4BZP - chains A and B; structure by X-ray diffraction, 1.47 A resolution.

Chain A (and B):
Molecule: Bifunctional enzyme cysn/cysc
From: Mycobacterium tuberculosis
Notes: EC 2.7.1.25; chain B of this document is another copy of the same molecule, construct and numbering; everything in this record applies to it too
UniProt: Q10600 (CYSNC_MYCTU); residues 440-612 here = UniProt positions 440-612
Sequence (174 residues; numbered 439 to 612; the number before each row is that of its first residue):
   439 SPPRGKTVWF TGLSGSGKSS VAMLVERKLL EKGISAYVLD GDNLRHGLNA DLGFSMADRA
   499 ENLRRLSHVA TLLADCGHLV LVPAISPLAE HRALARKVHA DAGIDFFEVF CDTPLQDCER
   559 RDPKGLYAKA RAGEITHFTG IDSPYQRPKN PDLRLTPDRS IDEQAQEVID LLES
Disordered / not traced: 439
Construct notes: expression tag (439)
Small-molecule neighbours: ADP (adenosine-5'-diphosphate): Leu451, Ser452, Gly453, Ser454, Gly455, Lys456, Ser457, Ser458, Pro521, Arg559, Pro561, Lys562, Pro595, Arg597, Ser598, Ile599, Gln602
From the paper describing this entry:
  - binding site for ADP: Ser452 to Ser458, Arg559, Arg597, Ile599, Gln602
  - mutagenesis - C556A: decreased catalytic activity
  - mutagenesis - C556S: abolished catalytic activity
  - mutagenesis - C556S: decreased stability in response to thrombin
  - self-association interface (contacts with another copy of this molecule): Cys514
  - mutagenesis - C514A, C549A: unchanged catalytic activity
  - catalytic residues: Asp480, Lys562 (proposed by the authors, not directly observed)

Chain A / chain B interface:
Residue-residue contacts - 30 pairs, chain A then chain B:
  Tyr475(A) with Leu510(B); Cys514(B), hydrophobic
  Leu482(A) with Leu510(B), hydrophobic
  Gly485(A) with Arg502(B), hydrogen bond (backbone-side chain); His506(B)
  Leu486(A) with Arg502(B), hydrogen bond (backbone-side chain); Arg503(B); His506(B)
  Asp489(A) with Glu499(B); Arg502(B), salt bridge; Arg503(B), salt bridge
  Glu499(A) with Asp489(B)
  Arg502(A) with Gly485(B), hydrogen bond (side chain-backbone); Leu486(B), hydrogen bond (side chain-backbone); Asp489(B), salt bridge
  Arg503(A) with Leu486(B); Arg503(B)
  His506(A) with Gly485(B); Leu486(B)
  Val507(A) with Leu510(B), hydrophobic
  Leu510(A) with Tyr475(B); Leu482(B), hydrophobic; Val507(B), hydrophobic
  Leu511(A) with Leu510(B), hydrophobic; Leu511(B), hydrophobic; Cys514(B), hydrophobic
  Cys514(A) with Tyr475(B), hydrophobic; His516(B)
  His516(A) with Cys514(B); His516(B), hydrogen bond
Other interface residues (no listed pair), chain A (16 interface residues in all): Leu477, Ala488
Other interface residues (no listed pair), chain B (16 interface residues in all): Leu477, Ala488

In short:
The chain A/chain B interface involves 16 residues from each chain, with 5 hydrogen bonds and 3 salt bridges.
Polar contacts include Asp489(A)-Arg502(B), Asp489(A)-Arg503(B) and Gly485(A)-Arg502(B). Chain A binds ADP.
From the paper: catalytic residues Asp480(A) and Lys562(A); C556A of chain A reduces catalytic activity; 4
substitutions were tested in all.
Both chains are Bifunctional enzyme cysn/cysc (Mycobacterium tuberculosis). Entry 4BZP (Structure of the
Mycobacterium tuberculosis APS kinase CysC in complex with ADP) was determined by X-ray diffraction, deposited
together with 4RFV, 4BZQ and 4BZX.
